PDB entry 9J1M | electron microscopy, 2.33 A resolution | chains A and D of the 52 polymer chains in the assembly

[Chain A]
Molecule: 23S rRNA
Source organism: Mycobacterium tuberculosis variant bovis BCG str. Pasteur 1173P2
Sequence (3138 nucleotides; numbered 1 to 3138; the number before each row is that of its first residue):
     1 UUGUAAGUGU CUAAGGGCGC AUGGUGGAUG CCUUGGCAUC GAGAGCCGAU GAAGGACGUG
    61 GGAGGCUGCG AUAUGCCUCG GGGAGCUGUC AACCGAGCGU GGAUCCGAGG AUUUCCGAAU
   121 GGGGAAACCC AGCACGAGUG AUGUCGUGCU ACCCGCAUCU GAAUAUAUAG GGUGCGGGAG
   181 GGAACGCGGG GAAGUGAAAC AUCUCAGUAC CCGUAGGAGG AGAAAACAAU UGUGAUUCCG
   241 CAAGUAGUGG CGAGCGAACG CGGAACAGGC UAAACCGCAC GCAUGGGUAA CCGGGUAGGG
   301 GUUGUGUGUG CGGGGUUGUG GGAGGAUAUG UCUCAGCGCU ACCCGGCUGA GAGGCAGUCA
   361 GAAAGUGUCG UGGUUAGCGG AAGUGGCCUG GGAUGGUCUG CCGUAGACGG UGAGAGCCCG
   421 GUACGCGAAA ACCCGGCACC UGCCUAGUAU CAAUUCCCGA GUAGCAGCGG GCCCGUGGAA
   481 UCCGCUGUGA AUCCGCCGGG ACCACCCGGU AAGCCUAAAU ACUCCUCGAU GACCGAUAGC
   541 GGAUUAGUAC CGUGAGGGAA UGGUGAAAAG UACCCCGGGA GGGGAGUGAA AGAGUACCUG
   601 AAACCGUGUG CCUACAAUCC GUCAGAGCCU CCUUUUCCUC UCCGGAGGAG GGUGGUGAUG
   661 GCGUGCCUUU UGAAGAAUGA GCCUGCGAGU CAGGGACAUG UCGCAAGGUU AACCCGUGUG
   721 GGGUAGCCGC AGCGAAAGCG AGUCUGAAUA GGGCGACCCA CACGCGCAUA CGCGCGUGUG
   781 AAUAGUGGCG UGUUCUGGAC CCGAAGCGGA GUGAUCUACC CAUGGCCAGG GUGAAGCGCG
   841 GGUAAGACCG CGUGGAGGCC CGAACCCACU UAGGUUGAAG ACUGAGGGGA UGAGCUGUGG
   901 GUAGGGGUGA AAGGCCAAUC AAACUCCGUG AUAGCUGGUU CUCCCCGAAA UGCAUUUAGG
   961 UGCAGCGUUG CGUGGUUCAC CGCGGAGGUA GAGCUACUGG AUGGCCGAUG GGCCCUACUA
  1021 GGUUACUGAC GUCAGCCAAA CUCCGAAUGC CGUGGUGUAA AGCGUGGCAG UGAGACGGCG
  1081 GGGGAUAAGC UCCGUACGUC GAAAGGGAAA CAGCCCAGAU CGCCGGCUAA GGCCCCCAAG
  1141 CGUGUGCUAA GUGGGAAAGG AUGUGCAGUC GCAAAGACAA CCAGGAGGUU GGCUUAGAAG
  1201 CAGCCACCCU UGAAAGAGUG CGUAAUAGCU CACUGGUCAA GUGAUUGUGC GCCGAUAAUG
  1261 UAGCGGGGCU CAAGCACACC GCCGAAGCCG CGGCACAUCC ACCUUGUGGU GGGUGUGGGU
  1321 AGGGGAGCGU CCCUCAUUCA GCGAAGCCAC CGGGUGACCG GUGGUGGAGG GUGGGGGAGU
  1381 GAGAAUGCAG GCAUGAGUAG CGACAAGGCA AGUGAGAACC UUGCCCGCCG AAAGACCAAG
  1441 GGUUCCUGGG CCAGGCCAGU CCGCCCAGGG UGAGUCGGGA CCUAAGGCGA GGCCGACAGG
  1501 CGUAGUCGAU GGACAACGGG UUGAUAUUCC CGUACCCGUG UGUGGGCGCC CGUGACGAAU
  1561 CAGCGGUACU AACCACCCAA AACCGGAUCG AUCACUCCCC UUCGGGGGUG UGGAGUUCUG
  1621 GGGCUGCGUG GGAACUUCGC UGGUAGUAGU CAAGCGAAGG GGUGACGCAG GAAGGUAGCC
  1681 GUACCAGUCA GUGGUAACAC UGGGGCAAGC CGGUAGGGAG AGCGAUAGGC AAAUCCGUCG
  1741 CUCACUAAUC CUGAGAGGUG ACGCAUAGCC GGUUGAGGCG AAUUCGGUGA UCCUCUGCUG
  1801 CCAAGAAAAG CCUCUAGCGA GCACACACAC GGCCCGUACC CCAAACCGAC ACAGGUGGUC
  1861 AGGUAGAGCA UACCAAGGCG UACGAGAUAA CUAUGGUUAA GGAACUCGGC AAAAUGCCCC
  1921 CGUAACUUCG GGAGAAGGGG GACCGGAAUA UCGUGAACAC CCUUGCGGUG GGAGCGGGAU
  1981 CCGGUCGCAG AAACCAGUGA GGAGCGACUG UUUACUAAAA ACACAGGUCC GUGCGAAGUC
  2041 GCAAGACGAU GUAUACGGAC UGACGCCUGC CCGGUGCUGG AAGGUUAAGA GGACCCGUUA
  2101 ACCCGCAAGG GUGAAGCGGA GAAUUUAAGC CCCAGUAAAC GGCGGUGGUA ACUAUAACCA
  2161 UCCUAAGGUA GCGAAAUUCC UUGUCGGGUA AGUUCCGACC UGCACGAAUG GCGUAACGAC
  2221 UUCUCAACUG UCUCAACCAU AGACUCGGCG AAAUUGCACU ACGAGUAAAG AUGCUCGUUA
  2281 CGCGCGGCAG GACGAAAAGA CCCCGGGACC UUCACUACAA CUUGGUAUUG AUGUUCGGUA
  2341 CGGUUUGUGU AGGAUAGGUG GGAGACUGUG AAACCUCGAC GCCAGUUGGG GCGGAGUCGU
  2401 UGUUGAAAUA CCACUCUGAU CGUAUUGGGC AUCUAACCUC GAACCCUGAA UCGGGUUUAG
  2461 GGACAGUGCC UGGCGGGUAG UUUAACUGGG GCGGUUGCCU CCUAAAAUGU AACGGAGGCG
  2521 CCCAAAGGUU CCCUCAACCU GGACGGCAAU CAGGUGGCGA GUGUAAAUGC ACAAGGGAGC
  2581 UUGACUGCGA GACUUACAAG UCAAGCAGGG ACGAAAGUCG GGAUUAGUGA UCCGGCACCC
  2641 CCGAGUGGAA GGGGUGUCGC UCAACGGAUA AAAGGUACCC CGGGGAUAAC AGGCUGAUCU
  2701 UCCCCAAGAG UCCAUAUCGA CGGGAUGGUU UGGCACCUCG AUGUCGGCUC GUCGCAUCCU
  2761 GGGGCUGGAG CAGGUCCCAA GGGUUGGGCU GUUCGCCCAU UAAAGCGGCA CGCGAGCUGG
  2821 GUUUAGAACG UCGUGAGACA GUUCGGUCUC UAUCCGCCGC GCGCGUCAGA AACUUGAGGA
  2881 AACCUGUCCC UAGUACGAGA GGACCGGGAC GGACGAACCU CUGGUGCACC AGUUGUCCCG
  2941 CCAGGGGCAC CGCUGGAUAG CCACGUUCGG UCAGGAUAAC CGCUGAAAGC AUCUAAGCGG
  3001 GAAACCUUCU CCAAGAUCAG GUUUCUCACC CACUUGGUGG GAUAAGGCCC CCCGCAGAAC
  3061 ACGGGUUCAA UAGGUCAGAC CUGGAAGCUC AGUAAUGGGU GUAGGGAACU GGUGCUAACC
  3121 GGCCGAAAAC UUACAACA
Unresolved in the structure: 1-4, 634-649, 1013-1022, 1549-1652, 2335-2428, 3133-3138
Modified positions: 5MU (5-methyluridine 5'-monophosphate) at position 2177; OMG (o2'-methylguanosine-5'-monophosphate) at position 2489; OMG (o2'-methylguanosine-5'-monophosphate) at position 2791
Ion coordination: Mg2+ site 1: C31, G1370; Mg2+ site 2: C46, G217; Mg2+ site 3: G60, G65, U89; Mg2+ site 4 near U72 (its only coordinating residue here); Mg2+ site 5 near U120 (its only coordinating residue here); Mg2+ site 6: U120, G124; Mg2+ site 7: A162, U166; Mg2+ site 8: G194, U2481; Mg2+ site 9: G194, U195; Mg2+ site 10: A199, C200; Mg2+ site 11 near G220 (its only coordinating residue here); Mg2+ site 12 near C251 (its only coordinating residue here); 177 more Mg2+ sites not listed
Residues lining bound ligands: KU-13, chemically modified azithromycin (A1L32; (2R,3R,4R,5R,8R,10R,11R,12S,13S,14R)-11-[(2S,3R,4S,6R)-4-(dimethylamino)-6-methyl-3-oxidanyl-oxan-2-yl]oxy-2-ethyl-4-[(2R,3R,4R,5S,6R)-6-(hydroxymethyl)-3,4-bis(oxidanyl)-5-[[4-(4-pyridin-4-yl-1,2,3-triazol-1-yl)phenyl]methoxy]oxan-2-yl]oxy-13-[(2R,4R,5S,6S)-4-methoxy-4,6-dimethyl-5-oxidanyl-oxan-2-yl]oxy-3,5,6,8,10,12,14-heptamethyl-3,10-bis(oxidanyl)-1-oxa-6-azacyclopentadecan-15-one): U875, A881, U2016, A2296, A2297, A2300, A2741, G2743, U2822, U2824, G2846, U2847, C2848, U2849

[Chain D]
Protein: Large ribosomal subunit protein uL3
Source organism: Mycobacterium tuberculosis variant bovis BCG str. Pasteur 1173P2
UniProt: A1KGI2 (RL3_MYCBP); numbering as in UniProt (aligned over 1-217)
Chain sequence (217 residues; each row starts with the number of its first residue):
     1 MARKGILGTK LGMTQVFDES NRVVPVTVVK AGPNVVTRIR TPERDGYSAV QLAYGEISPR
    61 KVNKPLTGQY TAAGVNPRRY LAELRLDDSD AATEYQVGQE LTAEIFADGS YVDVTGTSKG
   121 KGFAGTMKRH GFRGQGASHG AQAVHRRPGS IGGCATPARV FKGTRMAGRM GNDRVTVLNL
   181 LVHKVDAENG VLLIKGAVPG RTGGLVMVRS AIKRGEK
Unresolved in the structure: 1, 215-217

[Chain A / chain D interface]
Pairs across the interface - 229 pairs, chain A then chain D:
  A872(A) / Gly-140(D)  phosphate contact
  G873(A) / Gln-142(D)  phosphate contact
  G873(A) / Ala-143(D)  phosphate contact
  U875(A) / Gln-142(D)  hydrogen bond to the base
  U1259(A) / Thr-156(D)  base contact
  U1259(A) / Pro-157(D)  base contact
  U1259(A) / Arg-159(D)  hydrogen bond to the base
  U1259(A) / Phe-161(D)  sugar contact
  A1889(A) / Phe-123(D)  hydrogen bond to the sugar
  A1890(A) / Phe-123(D)  sugar contact
  A1890(A) / Ala-124(D)  sugar contact
  A1890(A) / Gly-125(D)  hydrogen bond to the phosphate
  A1890(A) / Ala-167(D)  sugar contact
  C1891(A) / Gly-125(D)  phosphate contact
  C1891(A) / Arg-146(D)  salt bridge to the phosphate
  C1891(A) / Arg-147(D)  phosphate contact
  U1892(A) / Ala-143(D)  phosphate contact
  U1892(A) / Val-144(D)  phosphate contact
  U1892(A) / His-145(D)  hydrogen bond to the phosphate
  U1892(A) / Arg-146(D)  hydrogen bond to the phosphate
  U1892(A) / Arg-147(D)  phosphate contact
  A1893(A) / Ala-143(D)  phosphate contact
  A1893(A) / His-145(D)  salt bridge to the phosphate
  C1905(A) / His-139(D)  hydrogen bond to the base
  U1906(A) / His-139(D)  sugar contact
  G1908(A) / His-139(D)  hydrogen bond to the base
  C1910(A) / Ser-138(D)  hydrogen bond to the base
  C1910(A) / His-139(D)  stacking on the base
  U2231(A) / Ala-137(D)  phosphate contact
  U2231(A) / Ser-138(D)  sugar contact
  U2231(A) / His-139(D)  sugar contact
  C2232(A) / Gly-136(D)  phosphate contact
  C2232(A) / Ala-137(D)  hydrogen bond to the phosphate
  A2235(A) / Arg-133(D)  phosphate contact
  A2236(A) / Arg-146(D)  salt bridge to the phosphate
  C2237(A) / Lys-128(D)  salt bridge to the phosphate
  C2262(A) / Arg-159(D)  hydrogen bond to the phosphate
  G2263(A) / Arg-159(D)  salt bridge to the phosphate
  G2270(A) / Ala-155(D)  base contact
  G2270(A) / Thr-156(D)  hydrogen bond to the base
  G2286(A) / Phe-123(D)  base contact
  G2287(A) / Phe-123(D)  sugar contact
  G2287(A) / Met-166(D)  hydrogen bond to the base
  C2288(A) / Pro-148(D)  phosphate contact
  C2288(A) / Ile-151(D)  sugar contact
  C2288(A) / Met-166(D)  base contact
  A2289(A) / Arg-147(D)  salt bridge to the phosphate
  A2289(A) / Pro-148(D)  phosphate contact
  A2289(A) / Gly-149(D)  sugar contact
  A2289(A) / Ile-151(D)  sugar contact
  G2290(A) / Ser-150(D)  hydrogen bond to the phosphate
  G2290(A) / Ile-151(D)  hydrogen bond to the phosphate
  G2290(A) / Gly-152(D)  sugar contact
  G2290(A) / Gly-153(D)  sugar contact
  G2290(A) / Cys-154(D)  hydrogen bond to the sugar
  G2290(A) / Pro-157(D)  hydrogen bond to the sugar
  G2290(A) / Ala-158(D)  hydrogen bond to the base
  G2290(A) / Arg-159(D)  base contact
  G2290(A) / Val-160(D)  base contact
  G2291(A) / Cys-154(D)  phosphate contact
  G2291(A) / Ala-155(D)  sugar contact
  G2291(A) / Ala-158(D)  sugar contact
  U2749(A) / Arg-133(D)  salt bridge to the phosphate
  U2749(A) / Gly-134(D)  sugar contact
  U2749(A) / Gln-135(D)  sugar contact
  U2749(A) / Pro-148(D)  hydrogen bond to the sugar
  U2749(A) / Gly-149(D)  sugar contact
  U2749(A) / Ser-150(D)  hydrogen bond to the base
  C2750(A) / Phe-132(D)  phosphate contact
  C2750(A) / Arg-133(D)  salt bridge to the phosphate
  C2750(A) / Pro-148(D)  sugar contact
  C2750(A) / Ser-150(D)  hydrogen bond to the sugar
  G2751(A) / Phe-132(D)  phosphate contact
  G2751(A) / Arg-165(D)  salt bridge to the phosphate
  U2752(A) / Phe-161(D)  sugar contact
  C2809(A) / Thr-156(D)  hydrogen bond to the sugar
  C2809(A) / Pro-157(D)  sugar contact
  A2810(A) / Cys-154(D)  hydrogen bond to the phosphate
  A2810(A) / Ala-155(D)  base contact
  A2810(A) / Thr-156(D)  hydrogen bond to the phosphate
  G2812(A) / Ser-150(D)  base contact
  G2812(A) / Gly-152(D)  hydrogen bond to the base
  G2812(A) / Gly-153(D)  hydrogen bond to the sugar
  G2812(A) / Cys-154(D)  hydrogen bond to the sugar
  C2813(A) / Ser-150(D)  hydrogen bond to the sugar
  C2813(A) / Gly-152(D)  sugar contact
  C2813(A) / Gly-153(D)  sugar contact
  C2813(A) / Cys-154(D)  sugar contact
  G2816(A) / Gln-135(D)  hydrogen bond to the base
  G2816(A) / Val-144(D)  sugar contact
  G2816(A) / Arg-147(D)  salt bridge to the phosphate
  G2816(A) / Gly-149(D)  base contact
  G2816(A) / Ser-150(D)  base contact
  C2817(A) / Gln-135(D)  sugar contact
  C2817(A) / Ala-141(D)  sugar contact
  C2817(A) / Gln-142(D)  hydrogen bond to the sugar
  C2817(A) / Val-144(D)  sugar contact
  U2818(A) / His-139(D)  phosphate contact
  U2818(A) / Gly-140(D)  sugar contact
  U2818(A) / Ala-141(D)  sugar contact
  U2818(A) / Gln-142(D)  phosphate contact
  G2819(A) / Gly-140(D)  phosphate contact
  U2849(A) / Gln-142(D)  phosphate contact
  G2856(A) / Ile-151(D)  base contact
  G2856(A) / Arg-159(D)  sugar contact
  G2856(A) / Val-160(D)  hydrogen bond to the sugar
  C2857(A) / Val-160(D)  sugar contact
  C2857(A) / Phe-161(D)  sugar contact
  C2857(A) / Lys-162(D)  salt bridge to the phosphate
  C2857(A) / Gly-163(D)  phosphate contact
  C2857(A) / Thr-164(D)  sugar contact
  C2857(A) / Met-166(D)  hydrogen bond to the sugar
  C2858(A) / Arg-129(D)  hydrogen bond to the sugar
  C2858(A) / Lys-162(D)  phosphate contact
  C2858(A) / Gly-163(D)  hydrogen bond to the phosphate
  C2858(A) / Thr-164(D)  sugar contact
  C2858(A) / Met-166(D)  hydrogen bond to the sugar
  C2858(A) / Ala-167(D)  hydrogen bond to the sugar
  G2859(A) / Arg-129(D)  salt bridge to the phosphate
  G2859(A) / Gly-168(D)  sugar contact
  G2859(A) / Arg-169(D)  hydrogen bond to the sugar
  C2860(A) / Arg-169(D)  sugar contact
  A2871(A) / Asn-63(D)  sugar contact
  A2871(A) / Gln-69(D)  base contact
  A2872(A) / Leu-66(D)  sugar contact
  A2872(A) / Gln-69(D)  hydrogen bond to the base
  A2872(A) / Leu-81(D)  sugar contact
  C2873(A) / Arg-40(D)  hydrogen bond to the base
  C2873(A) / Gln-51(D)  hydrogen bond to the sugar
  C2873(A) / Leu-81(D)  sugar contact
  C2873(A) / Ala-82(D)  phosphate contact
  C2873(A) / Glu-83(D)  hydrogen bond to the sugar
  U2874(A) / Tyr-47(D)  hydrogen bond to the sugar
  U2874(A) / Ala-82(D)  phosphate contact
  U2874(A) / Glu-83(D)  hydrogen bond to the phosphate
  U2875(A) / Tyr-47(D)  sugar contact
  U2875(A) / Arg-85(D)  salt bridge to the phosphate
  G2876(A) / Arg-85(D)  salt bridge to the phosphate
  A2917(A) / Ser-118(D)  phosphate contact
  A2917(A) / Val-175(D)  sugar contact
  A2917(A) / Ala-197(D)  base contact
  A2917(A) / Val-198(D)  sugar contact
  A2917(A) / Pro-199(D)  sugar contact
  C2918(A) / Lys-10(D)  hydrogen bond to the phosphate
  C2918(A) / Met-13(D)  hydrogen bond to the sugar
  C2918(A) / Ser-118(D)  phosphate contact
  C2918(A) / Lys-119(D)  hydrogen bond to the phosphate
  C2918(A) / Ala-197(D)  sugar contact
  C2918(A) / Val-198(D)  sugar contact
  C2918(A) / Pro-199(D)  sugar contact
  C2918(A) / Gly-200(D)  hydrogen bond to the phosphate
  C2919(A) / Lys-10(D)  salt bridge to the phosphate
  C2919(A) / Met-13(D)  sugar contact
  C2919(A) / Lys-119(D)  salt bridge to the phosphate
  C2919(A) / Thr-202(D)  phosphate contact
  U2920(A) / Met-13(D)  base contact
  U2920(A) / Thr-14(D)  hydrogen bond to the sugar
  U2920(A) / Gln-15(D)  hydrogen bond to the sugar
  U2920(A) / Pro-25(D)  base contact
  C2921(A) / Gln-15(D)  sugar contact
  C2961(A) / Lys-119(D)  salt bridge to the phosphate
  C2962(A) / Lys-121(D)  salt bridge to the phosphate
  C2962(A) / Lys-128(D)  salt bridge to the phosphate
  U2966(A) / Pro-25(D)  sugar contact
  U2967(A) / Leu-180(D)  sugar contact
  U2967(A) / Lys-195(D)  phosphate contact
  U2967(A) / Gly-196(D)  sugar contact
  U2967(A) / Ala-197(D)  sugar contact
  C2968(A) / Val-177(D)  sugar contact
  C2968(A) / Leu-178(D)  hydrogen bond to the sugar
  C2968(A) / Asn-179(D)  sugar contact
  C2968(A) / Leu-180(D)  sugar contact
  C2968(A) / Lys-195(D)  salt bridge to the phosphate
  G2969(A) / Asn-179(D)  hydrogen bond to the phosphate
  G2969(A) / Lys-213(D)  phosphate contact
  G2970(A) / Lys-213(D)  salt bridge to the phosphate
  U2971(A) / Lys-213(D)  base contact
  C3009(A) / Leu-178(D)  sugar contact
  C3009(A) / Lys-213(D)  sugar contact
  U3010(A) / Thr-176(D)  hydrogen bond to the phosphate
  U3010(A) / Arg-209(D)  salt bridge to the phosphate
  C3011(A) / Arg-174(D)  salt bridge to the phosphate
  C3011(A) / Thr-176(D)  hydrogen bond to the phosphate
  C3012(A) / Arg-174(D)  phosphate contact
  G3021(A) / Arg-40(D)  base contact
  G3021(A) / Asp-45(D)  sugar contact
  U3022(A) / Arg-38(D)  hydrogen bond to the sugar
  U3022(A) / Arg-40(D)  hydrogen bond to the sugar
  U3022(A) / Arg-44(D)  hydrogen bond to the phosphate
  U3022(A) / Asp-45(D)  hydrogen bond to the sugar
  U3023(A) / Arg-38(D)  hydrogen bond to the phosphate
  U3023(A) / Arg-44(D)  salt bridge to the phosphate
  U3023(A) / Gln-69(D)  hydrogen bond to the base
  U3024(A) / Lys-64(D)  sugar contact
  U3024(A) / Pro-65(D)  hydrogen bond to the sugar
  U3024(A) / Gly-68(D)  sugar contact
  U3024(A) / Gln-69(D)  hydrogen bond to the sugar
  U3024(A) / Ala-72(D)  sugar contact
  C3025(A) / Lys-64(D)  hydrogen bond to the phosphate
  C3025(A) / Pro-65(D)  sugar contact
  U3026(A) / Lys-64(D)  salt bridge to the phosphate
  A3045(A) / Lys-64(D)  phosphate contact
  A3045(A) / Pro-65(D)  sugar contact
  G3046(A) / Asn-63(D)  phosphate contact
  G3046(A) / Lys-64(D)  hydrogen bond to the phosphate
  G3046(A) / Pro-65(D)  phosphate contact
  G3047(A) / Asn-63(D)  hydrogen bond to the phosphate
  C3055(A) / Lys-119(D)  base contact
  C3055(A) / Arg-201(D)  sugar contact
  A3056(A) / Gly-120(D)  phosphate contact
  A3056(A) / Asn-172(D)  hydrogen bond to the phosphate
  A3056(A) / Arg-201(D)  phosphate contact
  G3057(A) / Gly-120(D)  phosphate contact
  G3057(A) / Lys-121(D)  hydrogen bond to the phosphate
  G3057(A) / Gly-122(D)  hydrogen bond to the phosphate
  G3057(A) / Arg-169(D)  sugar contact
  G3057(A) / Met-170(D)  phosphate contact
  G3057(A) / Asn-172(D)  hydrogen bond to the phosphate
  A3058(A) / Gly-122(D)  phosphate contact
  A3058(A) / Phe-123(D)  hydrogen bond to the phosphate
  A3058(A) / Arg-169(D)  phosphate contact
  C3060(A) / Arg-169(D)  base contact
  G3064(A) / Arg-79(D)  phosphate contact
  G3065(A) / Lys-61(D)  salt bridge to the phosphate
  G3065(A) / Arg-79(D)  salt bridge to the phosphate
  U3066(A) / Arg-60(D)  salt bridge to the phosphate
  U3066(A) / Lys-61(D)  salt bridge to the phosphate
  C3068(A) / Arg-60(D)  hydrogen bond to the sugar
  A3069(A) / Arg-60(D)  sugar contact
Also at the interface, not in a pair above, chain A (94 interface residues in all): G874, G1260, A1911, C2748, A2916, G2960, A3061
Also at the interface, not in a pair above, chain D (96 interface residues in all): Thr-115, Met-127, Gly-131, Ile-212

[In short]
Chain A and chain D form an interface of 94 and 96 residues respectively; the contacts include 70 hydrogen
bonds, 29 salt bridges and 1 aromatic stacking contact. Polar pairs include U875(A)/Gln-142(D),
U1259(A)/Arg-159(D) and C1905(A)/His-139(D). Bound to chain A: KU-13, chemically modified azithromycin.
Here chain A is 23S rRNA and chain D is Large ribosomal subunit protein uL3, both from Mycobacterium
tuberculosis variant bovis BCG str. Pasteur 1173P2. Entry 9J1M (KU13-bond Mycobacterium tuberculosis 70S
ribosome) was determined by electron microscopy.
